Entry 4PNU (X-ray diffraction, 1.90 A resolution); this record covers chains A and B.

== Chain A (and B) ==
Protein: DNA polymerase III subunit beta
Source organism: Escherichia coli
Notes: EC 2.7.7.7; chain B of this document is another copy of the same molecule, construct and numbering; everything in this record applies to it too
UniProtKB: U6NCW5 (U6NCW5_ECOLI); residue numbers follow UniProt; this construct covers 1-366
Amino-acid sequence (366 residues; numbered 1 to 366; the number before each row is that of its first residue):
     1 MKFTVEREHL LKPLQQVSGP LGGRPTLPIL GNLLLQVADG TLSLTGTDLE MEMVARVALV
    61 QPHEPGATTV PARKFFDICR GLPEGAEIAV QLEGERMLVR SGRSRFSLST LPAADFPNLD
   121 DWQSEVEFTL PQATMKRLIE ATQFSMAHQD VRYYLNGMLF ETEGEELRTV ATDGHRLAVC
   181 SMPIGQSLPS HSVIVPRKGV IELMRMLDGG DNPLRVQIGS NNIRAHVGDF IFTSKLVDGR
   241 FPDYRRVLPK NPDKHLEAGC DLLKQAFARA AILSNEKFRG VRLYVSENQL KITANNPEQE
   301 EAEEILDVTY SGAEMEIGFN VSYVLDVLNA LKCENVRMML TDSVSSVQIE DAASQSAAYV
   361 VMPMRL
Not modelled in the structure: 22-26, 365-366 (chain B: 21-26)
Metal / ion sites: Ca2+ near Glu334 (its only coordinating residue here)
Residues lining bound ligands: 2VD ((2R)-6-bromo-9-(2-{[(1R)-1-carboxy-2-phenylethyl]amino}-2-oxoethyl)-2,3,4,9-tetrahydro-1H-carbazole-2-carboxylic acid): Arg152, Tyr154, Leu155, Thr172, Asp173, Gly174, His175, Arg176, Leu177, Pro242, Val247, Val360, Met362

== Chain A / chain B interface ==
Residue-residue contacts - 68 pairs, chain A then chain B:
  Pro71(A) - Glu300(B)
  Lys74(A) - Leu273(B)
  Lys74(A) - Asn296(B)
  Lys74(A) - Glu298(B)  salt bridge
  Lys74(A) - Glu300(B)  salt bridge
  Asp77(A) - Ile272(B)
  Ile78(A) - Ile272(B)
  Gly81(A) - Arg269(B)  hydrogen bond (backbone-side chain)
  Leu82(A) - Arg269(B)
  Arg96(A) - Gln299(B)  hydrogen bond (side chain-backbone)
  Arg96(A) - Glu300(B)
  Arg96(A) - Glu301(B)  salt bridge
  Arg103(A) - Gln289(B)
  Arg103(A) - Glu303(B)
  Arg103(A) - Glu304(B)
  Arg103(A) - Ile305(B)  hydrogen bond (backbone-backbone)
  Arg103(A) - Asp307(B)  salt bridge
  Ser104(A) - Arg269(B)
  Ser104(A) - Glu303(B)
  Ser104(A) - Glu304(B)  hydrogen bond
  Arg105(A) - Ala302(B)
  Arg105(A) - Glu303(B)  hydrogen bond (backbone-backbone)
  Phe106(A) - Arg269(B)
  Phe106(A) - Glu301(B)
  Phe106(A) - Ala302(B)  hydrophobic
  Phe106(A) - Glu304(B)
  Ser107(A) - Leu273(B)
  Ser107(A) - Glu300(B)
  Ser107(A) - Glu301(B)  hydrogen bond (backbone-backbone)
  Leu108(A) - Leu273(B)  hydrophobic
  Leu108(A) - Glu300(B)
  Ser109(A) - Glu300(B)  hydrogen bond
  Gln265(A) - Gly81(B)
  Arg269(A) - Gly81(B)  hydrogen bond (side chain-backbone)
  Arg269(A) - Leu82(B)
  Arg269(A) - Ser104(B)
  Arg269(A) - Phe106(B)
  Ile272(A) - Asp77(B)
  Ile272(A) - Ile78(B)
  Leu273(A) - Lys74(B)
  Leu273(A) - Ser107(B)
  Leu273(A) - Leu108(B)  hydrophobic
  Gln289(A) - Arg103(B)
  Asn296(A) - Lys74(B)
  Glu298(A) - Lys74(B)  salt bridge
  Glu298(A) - Arg96(B)  hydrogen bond (backbone-side chain)
  Glu298(A) - Ser109(B)
  Gln299(A) - Arg96(B)  hydrogen bond (backbone-side chain)
  Glu300(A) - Pro71(B)
  Glu300(A) - Lys74(B)  salt bridge
  Glu300(A) - Arg96(B)
  Glu300(A) - Ser107(B)
  Glu300(A) - Leu108(B)
  Glu300(A) - Ser109(B)  hydrogen bond
  Glu301(A) - Arg105(B)
  Glu301(A) - Phe106(B)
  Glu301(A) - Ser107(B)  hydrogen bond (backbone-backbone)
  Ala302(A) - Arg105(B)
  Ala302(A) - Phe106(B)  hydrophobic
  Glu303(A) - Arg103(B)
  Glu303(A) - Ser104(B)
  Glu303(A) - Arg105(B)  hydrogen bond (backbone-backbone)
  Glu304(A) - Arg103(B)
  Glu304(A) - Ser104(B)  hydrogen bond
  Glu304(A) - Phe106(B)
  Ile305(A) - Arg103(B)  hydrogen bond (backbone-backbone)
  Leu306(A) - Arg103(B)
  Asp307(A) - Arg103(B)  salt bridge
Also at the interface, not in a pair above, chain A (31 interface residues in all): Pro83
Also at the interface, not in a pair above, chain B (30 interface residues in all): Pro83, Leu306

== Overview ==
Chain A and chain B form an interface of 31 and 30 residues respectively; the contacts include 15 hydrogen
bonds and 7 salt bridges. Among the polar pairs are Lys74(A)-Glu298(B), Lys74(A)-Glu300(B) and
Arg96(A)-Glu301(B). Bound to chain A: compound 2VD.
Chain A and chain B are both DNA polymerase III subunit beta (Escherichia coli); the structure, E. coli
sliding clamp in complex with
(R)-6-bromo-9-(2-((R)-1-carboxy-2-phenylethylamino)-2-oxoethyl)-2,3,4,9-tetrahydro-1H-carbazole-2-carboxylic
acid, was determined by X-ray diffraction together with 4OVF, 4OVG, 4OVH, 4PNV and 4PNW from the same study.
